Entry 3V3F (X-ray diffraction, 2.00 A resolution); this record covers chain A.

== Chain A ==
Protein: Carbonic anhydrase 2
Organism: Homo sapiens
Notes: EC 4.2.1.1
Reference sequence: P00918 (CAH2_HUMAN); the author numbering skips numbers that UniProt does not, so the offset changes along the chain: 1-125 = UniProt 1-125; 127-261 = UniProt 126-260
Amino-acid sequence (260 residues; numbered 1 to 261; 1 number in that range is skipped by the numbering (no residue carries it; nothing is unmodelled there); the number before each row is that of its first residue):
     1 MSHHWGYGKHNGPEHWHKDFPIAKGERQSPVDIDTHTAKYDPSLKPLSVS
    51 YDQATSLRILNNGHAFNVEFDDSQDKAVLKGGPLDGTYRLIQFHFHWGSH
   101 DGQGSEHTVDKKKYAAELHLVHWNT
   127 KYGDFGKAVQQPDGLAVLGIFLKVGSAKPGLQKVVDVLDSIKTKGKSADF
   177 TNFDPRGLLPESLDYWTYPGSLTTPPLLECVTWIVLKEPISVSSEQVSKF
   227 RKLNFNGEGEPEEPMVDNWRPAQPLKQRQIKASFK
Not modelled in the structure: 1-3
Construct notes: engineered mutation His100 (Leu in P00918), Ser224 (Leu223 in P00918), Pro240 (Leu239 in P00918); conflict Gln253 (Asn252 in P00918)
Curated features (UniProtKB/Swiss-Prot):
  - active site: His64 (Proton donor/acceptor)
  - binding site (Zn(2+)): His94, His96, His119
  - binding site (substrate): Thr199, Thr200
  - site: Tyr7 (Fine-tunes the proton-transfer properties of H-64), Asn62 (Fine-tunes the proton-transfer properties of H-64), Asn67 (Fine-tunes the proton-transfer properties of H-64), Gln92 (Involved in the binding of some activators, including histamine and L-histidine)
  - modified residue: Ser2 (N-acetylserine), Ser166 (Phosphoserine), Ser173 (Phosphoserine)
Metal / ion sites: Zn2+: His94, His96, His119
What the authors report for this chain:
  - conformationally variable residues (loop rearrangement, side-chain flip): His64, Phe70 to Lys80
  - contacts within the chain: Gln74-Lys76 (hydrogen bond)
  - binding site for chloride ion: Gln158, Lys225
  - catalytic residues: His64 (citing earlier work)
  - mutagenesis - L100H/L224S/L240P (Tm 65 degC): increased stability
  - mutagenesis - L100H/L224S/L240P: unchanged catalytic activity on CO2 hydration

== Summary ==
The Zn2+ site is built by His94, His96 and His119. Curated annotation (UniProt) lists active-site residue
His64, 3 Zn2+-binding residues and substrate-binding residues Thr199 and Thr200. The paper reports the
catalytic residue His64; L100H/L224S/L240P increase stability.
Chain A is Carbonic anhydrase 2 (Homo sapiens); the structure, Kinetic and structural studies of
thermostabilized mutants of HCA II, was determined by X-ray diffraction, deposited together with 3V3G, 3V3H,
3V3I and 3V3J.
